Entry 8GZH (electron microscopy, 2.96 A resolution); this record covers chains C and 1 of the 10 polymer chains in the assembly.

# Chain C
Name: DNA-directed RNA polymerase subunit beta
Organism: Synechocystis sp. PCC 6803
Notes: EC 2.7.7.6
UniProt: P77965 (RPOB_SYNY3); numbering as in UniProt (aligned over 1-1102)
Chain sequence (1104 residues; each row starts with the number of its first residue; numbers below 1 keep their minus sign (Met-1 is residue -1)):
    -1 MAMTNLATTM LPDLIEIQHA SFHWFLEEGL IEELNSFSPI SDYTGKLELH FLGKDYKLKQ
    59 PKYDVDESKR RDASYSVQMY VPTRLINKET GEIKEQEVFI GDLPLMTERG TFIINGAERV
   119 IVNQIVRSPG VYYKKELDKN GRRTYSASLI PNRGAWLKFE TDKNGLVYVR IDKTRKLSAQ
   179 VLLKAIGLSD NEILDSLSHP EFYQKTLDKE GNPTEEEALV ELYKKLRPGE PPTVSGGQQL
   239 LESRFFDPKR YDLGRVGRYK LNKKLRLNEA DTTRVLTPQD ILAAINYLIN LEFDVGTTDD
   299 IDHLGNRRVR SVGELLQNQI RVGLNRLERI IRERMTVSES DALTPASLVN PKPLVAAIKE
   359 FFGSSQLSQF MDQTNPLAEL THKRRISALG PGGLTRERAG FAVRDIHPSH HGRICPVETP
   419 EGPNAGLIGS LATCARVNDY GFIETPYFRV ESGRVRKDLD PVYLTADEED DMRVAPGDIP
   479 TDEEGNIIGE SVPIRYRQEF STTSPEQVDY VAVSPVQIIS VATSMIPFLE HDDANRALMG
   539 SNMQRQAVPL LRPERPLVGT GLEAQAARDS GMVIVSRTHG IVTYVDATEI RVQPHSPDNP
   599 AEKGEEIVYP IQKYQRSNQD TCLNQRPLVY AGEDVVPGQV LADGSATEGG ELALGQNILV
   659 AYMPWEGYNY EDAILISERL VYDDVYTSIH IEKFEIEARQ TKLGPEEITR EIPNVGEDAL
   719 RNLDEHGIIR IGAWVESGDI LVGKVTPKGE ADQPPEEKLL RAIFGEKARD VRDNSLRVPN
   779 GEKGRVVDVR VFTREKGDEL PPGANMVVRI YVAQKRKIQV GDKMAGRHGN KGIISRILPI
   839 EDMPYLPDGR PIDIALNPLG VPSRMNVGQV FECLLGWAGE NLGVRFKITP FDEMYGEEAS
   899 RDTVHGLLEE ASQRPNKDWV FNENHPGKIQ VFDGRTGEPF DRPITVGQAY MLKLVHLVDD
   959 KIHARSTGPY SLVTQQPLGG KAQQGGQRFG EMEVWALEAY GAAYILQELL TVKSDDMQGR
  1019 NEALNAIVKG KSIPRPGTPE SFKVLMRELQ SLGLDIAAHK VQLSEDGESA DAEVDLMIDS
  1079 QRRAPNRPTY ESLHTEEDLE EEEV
Disordered / not traced: -1 to 9, 226-228, 595-601, 1072-1102
Sequence notes: initiating methionine (-1); expression tag (0)
Small-molecule neighbours: CTP: Arg534, Met537, Asp670, Lys829, Arg862

# Chain 1
Molecule: Nontemplate strand DNA
Sequence (67 nucleotides; each row starts with the number of its first residue):
     1 GCTTGACAAG GCCCGTCCGT TATGGTATAA TGGAGGCTGT CACGGATGCA GGTGGCTGGT
    61 TCTCGCG
Disordered / not traced: 51-67

# Chain C / chain 1 interface
Pairs across the interface (15; chain C residue first):
  Arg125(C) with DG39(1), salt bridge to the phosphate
  Trp154(C) with DT38(1), stacking on the base; DG39(1), phosphate contact
  Asp170(C) with DC37(1), hydrogen bond to the base; DT38(1), base contact
  Lys171(C) with DC37(1), base contact
  Arg242(C) with DG36(1), base contact
  Ile299(C) with DG39(1), base contact
  Asp300(C) with DG39(1), hydrogen bond to the base
  Arg305(C) with DG39(1), hydrogen bond to the base
  Leu392(C) with DG39(1), base contact
  Glu395(C) with DT40(1), base contact
  Arg396(C) with DT38(1), salt bridge to the phosphate; DT40(1), salt bridge to the phosphate
  Val401(C) with DG39(1), base contact
Interface residues without a listed pair, chain C (17 interface residues in all): Gly152, Lys156, Pro229, Arg327, Ala397
Interface residues without a listed pair, chain 1 (8 interface residues in all): DG32, DA34, DG35

# Overview
The interface between chain C and chain 1 involves 17 residues on one side and 8 on the other; the contacts
include 3 hydrogen bonds, 3 salt bridges and 1 aromatic stacking contact. Polar contacts include
Asp170(C)-DC37(1), Asp300(C)-DG39(1) and Arg305(C)-DG39(1). Ligands of chain C: CTP.
Here chain C is DNA-directed RNA polymerase subunit beta (Synechocystis sp. PCC 6803) and chain 1 is
Nontemplate strand DNA. Entry 8GZH (Cryo-EM structure of Synechocystis sp. PCC 6803 CTP-bound RPitc) was
determined by electron microscopy together with 8GZG and 8H02 from the same study.
